Entry 5RLA (X-ray diffraction, 2.74 A resolution); this record covers chains B and C of the 3 polymer chains in the assembly.

Chain B (and C):
Name: Arginase
Organism: Rattus norvegicus
Notes: EC 3.5.3.1; chain C of this document is another copy of the same molecule, construct and numbering; everything in this record applies to it too
Reference sequence: P07824 (ARGI1_RAT); residues 1-323 here = UniProt positions 1-323
Chain sequence (323 residues; each row starts with the number of its first residue):
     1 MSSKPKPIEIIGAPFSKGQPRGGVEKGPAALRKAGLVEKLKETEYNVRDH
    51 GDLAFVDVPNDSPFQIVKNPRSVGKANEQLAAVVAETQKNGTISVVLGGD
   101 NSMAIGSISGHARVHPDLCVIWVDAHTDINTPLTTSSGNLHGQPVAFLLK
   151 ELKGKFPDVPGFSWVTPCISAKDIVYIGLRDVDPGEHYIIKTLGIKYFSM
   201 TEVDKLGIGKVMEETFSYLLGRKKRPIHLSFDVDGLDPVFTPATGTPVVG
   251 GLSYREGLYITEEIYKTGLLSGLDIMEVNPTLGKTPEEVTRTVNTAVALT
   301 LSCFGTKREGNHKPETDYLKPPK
Unresolved in the structure: 1-5, 320-323
Differences from the reference sequence: engineered mutation Asn101 (His in P07824)
Bound ions: Mn2+: Asp124, His126, Asp232, Asp234
Swiss-Prot annotation at these positions:
  - binding site (Mn(2+)): Asp124, His126, Asp128, Asp232, Asp234
  - binding site (substrate): His126 to Asn130, Ser137 to Asn139, Asp183, Thr246, Glu277
  - modified residue: Lys17 (N6-succinyllysine), Ser62 (Phosphoserine), Ser72 (Phosphoserine), Lys75 (N6-succinyllysine), Ser163 (Phosphoserine), Ser217 (Phosphoserine), Thr281 (Phosphothreonine)
  - mutagenesis: Asp128 (D128E/N: Reduced manganese binding and strongly reduced catalytic activity), His141 (H141A/C/D: Strongly reduced catalytic activity. Minor effect on affinity for arginine; H141N: Reduced affinity for arginine and reduced catalytic activity), Asp232 (D232A: Loss of one manganese ion and strongly reduced catalytic activity; D232C: Reduced manganese binding and strongly reduced catalytic activity), Asp234 (D234A/E/H: Reduced manganese binding and strongly reduced catalytic activity), Gly235 (G235A: 56% of wild-type activity; G235R: Loss of manganese-binding and activity)

How chain B and chain C interact:
Contacting residue pairs (36):
  Thr131(B) with Leu319(C)
  Thr134(B) with Tyr318(C); Leu319(C)
  Arg180(B) with Arg308(C)
  Asp181(B) with Arg308(C)
  Val182(B) with Glu309(C); Gly310(C)
  Pro184(B) with Asn311(C); His312(C); Tyr318(C)
  Gly185(B) with Tyr318(C)
  His187(B) with Glu309(C), salt bridge; Gly310(C), hydrogen bond (side chain-backbone); Asn311(C); His312(C), hydrogen bond
  Tyr188(B) with His312(C); Asp317(C); Tyr318(C), hydrophobic
  Ile189(B) with Leu319(C), hydrophobic
  Lys191(B) with Glu309(C), salt bridge
  Tyr197(B) with Glu309(C), hydrogen bond
  Ser199(B) with Glu309(C)
  Met200(B) with Arg255(C); Arg308(C)
  Thr201(B) with Tyr259(C); Glu262(C); Arg308(C)
  Val203(B) with Arg255(C)
  Asp204(B) with Ile208(C); Arg255(C), salt bridge; Tyr259(C); Arg308(C), salt bridge
  Lys205(B) with Tyr259(C)
  Gly250(B) with Arg255(C)
  Gly251(B) with Arg255(C), hydrogen bond (backbone-side chain)
  Glu256(B) with Arg255(C), salt bridge
Also at the interface, not in a pair above, chain B (31 interface residues in all): Leu133, Leu152, Lys155, Leu179, Asp183, Ile190, Glu202, Val249, Leu252, Ser253
Also at the interface, not in a pair above, chain C (16 interface residues in all): Gly209, Glu213, Tyr254, Lys313

Summary:
31 residues of chain B face 16 of chain C across their interface, with 4 hydrogen bonds and 5 salt bridges.
Polar pairs include His187(B)-Glu309(C), Lys191(B)-Glu309(C) and Asp204(B)-Arg255(C). UniProt lists 5
Mn2+-binding residues, 11 substrate-binding residues and 5 mutagenesis sites on chain B.
Chain B and chain C are both Arginase (Rattus norvegicus); the structure, Altering the binuclear manganese
cluster of arginase diminishes thermostability and catalytic function, was determined by X-ray diffraction,
deposited together with 2RLA, 3RLA and 4RLA.
